Entry 8K29 (electron microscopy, 3.18 A resolution); this record covers chains A and R of the 12 polymer chains in the assembly.

# Chain A
Molecule: Csy1
Organism: Vibrio phage ICP1_2004_A
UniProtKB: F1D5V8 (F1D5V8_9CAUD); residue numbers follow UniProt; this construct covers 1-179
Chain sequence (179 residues; each row starts with the number of its first residue):
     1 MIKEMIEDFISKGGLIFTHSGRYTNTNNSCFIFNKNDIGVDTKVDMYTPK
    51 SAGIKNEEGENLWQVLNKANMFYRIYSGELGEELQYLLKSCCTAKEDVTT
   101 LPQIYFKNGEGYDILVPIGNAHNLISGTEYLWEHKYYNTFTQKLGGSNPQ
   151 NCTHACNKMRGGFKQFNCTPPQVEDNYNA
Disordered / not traced: 175-179
Disulfides: Cys152-Cys156

# Chain R
Molecule: 24-nt DNA strand
Organism: Vibrio phage ICP1_2004_A
Sequence (24 nucleotides; each row starts with the number of its first residue):
    15 GGCTTTCGTCAACCCTTTGCTTAT

# Interface between chain A and chain R
Contacting residue pairs (33; chain A residue first):
  Lys50(A) with DT23(R), base contact; DC24(R), sugar contact
  Ala52(A) with DA25(R), phosphate contact
  Gly53(A) with DA25(R), hydrogen bond to the phosphate
  Trp132(A) with DC29(R), stacking on the base; DT30(R), sugar contact
  Tyr137(A) with DT30(R), hydrogen bond to the sugar; DT31(R), hydrogen bond to the phosphate
  Asn138(A) with DT32(R), hydrogen bond to the base; DG33(R), hydrogen bond to the base
  Thr139(A) with DT30(R), base contact
  Phe140(A) with DT30(R), base contact
  Thr141(A) with DT30(R), hydrogen bond to the base
  Lys143(A) with DC27(R), base contact
  Gln150(A) with DC24(R), hydrogen bond to the base
  Asn157(A) with DA25(R), phosphate contact; DA26(R), hydrogen bond to the phosphate
  Lys158(A) with DA26(R), sugar contact; DC27(R), salt bridge to the phosphate
  Arg160(A) with DA25(R), sugar contact; DA26(R), hydrogen bond to the base; DC27(R), base contact
  Gly161(A) with DC27(R), base contact
  Asn167(A) with DT32(R), base contact; DG33(R), base contact
  Thr169(A) with DC34(R), base contact
  Pro170(A) with DC34(R), hydrogen bond to the base
  Pro171(A) with DC34(R), base contact; DT35(R), base contact
  Gln172(A) with DC34(R), base contact; DT35(R), base contact
  Val173(A) with DA37(R), base contact
  Glu174(A) with DA37(R), base contact
Also at the interface, not in a pair above, chain A (25 interface residues in all): Ser51, Asn148, Lys164
Also at the interface, not in a pair above, chain R (14 interface residues in all): DG22

# Summary
25 residues of chain A and 14 residues of chain R are in contact, with 10 hydrogen bonds, 1 salt bridge and 1
aromatic stacking contact. Among the polar pairs are Asn138(A)-DT32(R), Asn138(A)-DG33(R) and
Thr141(A)-DT30(R).
Chain A is Csy1 and chain R is a 24-nt DNA strand, both from Vibrio phage ICP1_2004_A; the structure, ICP1
Csy-dsDNA complex (form 2), was determined by electron microscopy.
